8OVK - chains A and B of the 10 polymer chains in the assembly; structure by electron microscopy, 2.88 A resolution.

[Chain A (and B)]
Protein: Amyloid-beta A4 protein
From: Homo sapiens
Notes: chain B of this document is another copy of the same molecule, construct and numbering; everything in this record applies to it too
Reference sequence: B4DM00 (B4DM00_HUMAN); residues 1-40 here correspond to UniProt positions 430-469 (UniProt number = residue number + 429)
Amino-acid sequence (40 residues; numbered 1 to 40; the number before each row is that of its first residue):
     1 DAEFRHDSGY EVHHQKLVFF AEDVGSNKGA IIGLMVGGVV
Reported in the primary citation:
  - self-association interface (contacts with another copy of this molecule); pairs are residue here / residue on that copy: F19-L34, V24-G33
  - contacts within the chain: H6-E11, E11-H13, D23-S26, E22-K28, D23-K28
  - contacts within the chain: D23-K28 (hydrogen bond) (from molecular simulation)

[How chain A and chain B interact]
Pairs across the interface - 15 pairs, chain A then chain B:
  Q15(A) - V40(B)  hydrogen bond (side chain-backbone)
  F19(A) - L34(B)  hydrophobic
  F20(A) - L34(B)
  V24(A) - I31(B)  hydrophobic
  V24(A) - G33(B)
  I31(A) - V24(B)
  I32(A) - V24(B)
  G33(A) - A21(B)
  L34(A) - F19(B)  hydrophobic
  L34(A) - A21(B)  hydrophobic
  V36(A) - F19(B)  hydrophobic
  V39(A) - L17(B)  hydrophobic
  V40(A) - Y10(B)  hydrophobic
  V40(A) - V12(B)
  V40(A) - Q15(B)
Also at the interface, not in a pair above, chain A (14 interface residues in all): Y10, V12, G25
Also at the interface, not in a pair above, chain B (15 interface residues in all): F20, G25, I32, V36
From the paper, about this interface:
  - interface residues, chain A: V40(A)

[Overview]
Chain A and chain B form an interface of 14 and 15 residues respectively; the contacts include 1 hydrogen
bond. The hydrogen-bonded pair is Q15(A)-V40(B). The paper reports the interface residue V40(A); a
self-association interface involving F19(A) and V24(A).
Both chains are Amyloid-beta A4 protein (Homo sapiens). Entry 8OVK (Lipidic amyloid-beta(1-40) fibril -
polymorph L1) was determined by electron microscopy together with 8OVM, 8OWD, 8OWE, 8OWJ and 8OWK from the
same study.
